Entry 4DR7 (X-ray diffraction, 3.75 A resolution); this record covers chains A and M of the 25 polymer chains in the assembly.

# Chain A
Molecule: 16S rRNA
Organism: Thermus thermophilus
Sequence (1522 nucleotides; each row starts with the number of its first residue; note: 42 numbers in that range are skipped by the numbering (no residue carries them; nothing is unmodelled there); a row labelled like 190A-190L holds insertion residues (190A, then the next letters in order); numbering starts at 0):
     0 UUUGUUGGAGAGUUUGAUCCUGGCUCAGGGUGAACGCUGGCGGCGUGCCU
    50 AAGACAUGCAAGUCGUGCGGG
    73 CCGCGGGGUUUU
    88 ACUCCG
    95 UGGUC
   101 AGCGGCGGACGGGUGAGUAACGCGUGGGU
  129A G
   130 ACCUACCCGGAAGAGGGGGACAACCCGGGGAAACUCGGGCUAAUCCCCCA
   180 UGUGGACCCGC
190A-190L CCCUUGGGGUGU
   191 GUCCAAAGGGCUUU
   216 GCCCGCUUCCGGAUGGGCCCGCGUCCCAUCAGCUAGUUGGUGGGGUAAUG
   266 GCCCACCAAGGCGACGACGGGUAGCCGGUCUGAGAGGAUGGCCGGCCACA
   316 GGGGCACUGAGACACGGGCCCCACUCCUACGGGAGGCAGCAGUUAGGAAU
   366 CUUCCGCAAUGGGCGCAAGCCUGACGGAGCGACGCCGCUUGGAGGAAGAA
   416 GCCCUUCGGGGUGUAAACUCCUGAA
   442 CCCGGGACGAAACCCCCGACGA
   474 GGGGACUGACGGUACCGGG
   494 GUAAUAGCGCCGGCCAACUCCGUGCCAGCAGCCGCGGUAAUACGGAGGGC
   544 GCGAGCGUUACCCGGAUUCACUGGGCGUAAAGGGCGUGUAGGCGGCCUGG
   594 GGCGUCCCAUGUGAAAGACCACGGCUCAACCGUGGGGGAGCGUGGGAUAC
   644 GCUCAGGCUAGACGGUGGGAGAGGGUGGUGGAAUUCCCGGAGUAGCGGUG
   694 AAAUGCGCAGAUACCGGGAGGAACGCCGAUGGCGAAGGCAGCCACCUGGU
   744 CCACCCGUGACGCUGAGGCGCGAAAGCGUGGGGAGCAAACCGGAUUAGAU
   794 ACCCGGGUAGUCCACGCCCUAAACGAUGCGCGCUAGGUCUCUGGGUCU
   848 CCUGGGGGCCGAAGCUAACGCGUUAAGCGCGCCGCCUGGGGAGUACGGCC
   898 GCAAGGCUGAAACUCAAAGGAAUUGACGGGGGCCCGCACAAGCGGUGGAG
   948 CAUGUGGUUUAAUUCGAAGXAACGCGAAGAACCUUACCAGGCCUUGACAU
   998 GCUAGG
 1003A G
  1004 AACCCGGGUGAAAGCCUGGGGUGCCCC
1030A-1030D GCGA
  1031 GGGGAGCCCUAGCACAGGUGCUGCAUGGCCGUCGUCAGCUCGUGCCGUGA
  1081 GGUGUUGGGUUAAGUCCCGCAACGAGCGCAACCCCCGCCGUUAGUUGCCA
  1131 GCGGUUCGGCCGGGCACUCUAACGGGACUGCCCGCGAAA
  1171 GCGGGAGGAAGGAGGGGACGACGUCUGGUCAGCAUGGCCCUUACGGCCUG
  1221 GGCGACACACGUGCUACAAUGCCCACUACAAAGCGAUGCCACCCGGCAAC
  1271 GGGGAGCUAAUCGCAAAAAGGUGGGCCCAGUUCGGAUUGGGGUCUGCAAC
  1321 CCGACCCCAUGAAGCCGGAAUCGCUAGUAAUCGCGGAUCAG
 1361A C
  1362 CAUGCCGCGGUGAAUACGUUCCCGGGCCUUGUACACACXGCCXGUXACGC
  1412 CAUGGGAGCGGGCUCUACCCGAAGUCGCCGGG
  1446 AGCCUACGGG
  1459 CAGGCGCCGAGGGUAGGGCCCGUGACUGGGGCGAAGUCGUAACAAGGUAG
  1509 CUGUACCGGAAGGUGCGGCUGGAUCCACUCCUUUCU
Unresolved in the structure: 0-4, 1541-1544
Modified / non-standard residues: PSU (pseudouridine-5'-monophosphate) at position 516, 7MG (7N-methyl-8-hydroguanosine-5'-monophosphate) at position 527, M2G (N2-dimethylguanosine-5'-monophosphate) at position 966, 5MC (5-methylcytidine-5'-monophosphate) at position 967, 2MG (2N-methylguanosine-5'-monophosphate) at position 1207, 5MC (5-methylcytidine-5'-monophosphate) at position 1400, 4OC (4n,o2'-methylcytidine-5'-monophosphate) at position 1402, 5MC (5-methylcytidine-5'-monophosphate) at position 1404, 5MC (5-methylcytidine-5'-monophosphate) at position 1407, UR3 (3-methyluridine-5'-monophoshate) at position 1498, MA6 (6N-dimethyladenosine-5'-monophoshate) at position 1518, MA6 (6N-dimethyladenosine-5'-monophoshate) at position 1519, PSU (pseudouridine-5'-monophosphate) at position 1540, PSU (pseudouridine-5'-monophosphate) at position 1541
Differences from the reference sequence: conflict C1534 (A2157 in M26923.1), A1535 (C2158 in M26923.1)
Metal / ion sites: Mg2+ site 1 near U5 (its only coordinating residue here); Mg2+ site 2: U12, G21; Mg2+ site 3 near G21 (its only coordinating residue here); Mg2+ site 4: C48, G115; Mg2+ site 5: A59, U387; Mg2+ site 6 near G61 (its only coordinating residue here); Mg2+ site 7 near U62 (its only coordinating residue here); Mg2+ site 8 near U65 (its only coordinating residue here); Mg2+ site 9: G107, G324, G326; Mg2+ site 10 near A109 (its only coordinating residue here); Mg2+ site 11 near G111 (its only coordinating residue here); Mg2+ site 12 near G113 (its only coordinating residue here); 102 more Mg2+ sites not listed
Ligand contacts: streptomycin (SRY): U12, U13, U14, C526, 7MG_527, C912, A913, A914, A915, C1490, G1491

# Chain M
Name: 30S ribosomal protein S13
Organism: Thermus thermophilus
UniProt: P80377 (RS13_THET8); numbering as in UniProt (aligned over 1-126)
Sequence (126 residues; numbered 1 to 126; the number before each row is that of its first residue):
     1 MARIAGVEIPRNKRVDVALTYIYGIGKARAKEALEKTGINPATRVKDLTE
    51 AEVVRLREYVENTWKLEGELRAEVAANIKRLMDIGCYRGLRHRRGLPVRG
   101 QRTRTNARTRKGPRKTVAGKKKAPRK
Unresolved in the structure: 1, 120-126
Metal / ion sites: Mg2+: Gln101 (shared with A1225(A) of chain A)

# How chain A and chain M interact
Contacting residue pairs (83; chain A residue first):
  G947(A) with Arg108(M), phosphate contact; Thr109(M), hydrogen bond to the phosphate
  C948(A) with Asn106(M), hydrogen bond to the phosphate; Ala107(M), phosphate contact; Arg108(M), hydrogen bond to the phosphate; Thr109(M), hydrogen bond to the phosphate
  A949(A) with Gln101(M), phosphate contact; Asn106(M), phosphate contact
  U950(A) with Arg102(M), salt bridge to the phosphate; Thr105(M), hydrogen bond to the base; Asn106(M), base contact
  G951(A) with Arg102(M), salt bridge to the phosphate; Thr105(M), base contact
  U952(A) with Arg104(M), hydrogen bond to the base; Thr105(M), base contact
  G953(A) with Arg104(M), salt bridge to the phosphate
  G954(A) with Arg104(M), hydrogen bond to the base
  A1225(A) with Arg102(M), phosphate contact; Thr103(M), hydrogen bond to the phosphate; Arg104(M), phosphate contact
  C1226(A) with Arg91(M), salt bridge to the phosphate; Leu96(M), phosphate contact; Thr103(M), hydrogen bond to the sugar; Arg104(M), base contact; Lys111(M), hydrogen bond to the sugar
  A1227(A) with Leu96(M), phosphate contact; Lys115(M), hydrogen bond to the sugar
  C1228(A) with Arg104(M), hydrogen bond to the base; Arg108(M), salt bridge to the phosphate; Lys111(M), salt bridge to the phosphate; Lys115(M), salt bridge to the phosphate; Thr116(M), hydrogen bond to the phosphate; Val117(M), hydrogen bond to the sugar
  A1229(A) with Arg104(M), hydrogen bond to the base; Thr105(M), base contact; Arg114(M), salt bridge to the phosphate; Thr116(M), hydrogen bond to the phosphate
  C1230(A) with Thr105(M), base contact
  G1295(A) with Arg14(M), hydrogen bond to the sugar
  C1296(A) with Arg14(M), sugar contact; Arg44(M), salt bridge to the phosphate
  C1297(A) with Arg44(M), salt bridge to the phosphate
  U1302(A) with Lys13(M), salt bridge to the phosphate; Arg14(M), base contact; Val17(M), base contact; Tyr21(M), hydrogen bond to the phosphate
  A1306(A) with Thr109(M), hydrogen bond to the sugar
  U1307(A) with Gln101(M), phosphate contact; Thr109(M), sugar contact; Arg110(M), phosphate contact
  U1308(A) with His92(M), hydrogen bond to the phosphate; Pro97(M), phosphate contact; Val98(M), hydrogen bond to the phosphate; Arg99(M), hydrogen bond to the base; Gln101(M), phosphate contact; Arg110(M), phosphate contact
  G1309(A) with Val74(M), sugar contact; Asn77(M), phosphate contact; Arg88(M), salt bridge to the phosphate; His92(M), salt bridge to the phosphate; Val98(M), phosphate contact; Arg99(M), salt bridge to the phosphate
  G1310(A) with Asn77(M), phosphate contact; Arg80(M), salt bridge to the phosphate; Arg88(M), salt bridge to the phosphate
  C1320(A) with Tyr87(M), sugar contact
  C1321(A) with Tyr87(M), sugar contact
  G1323(A) with Gly100(M), phosphate contact
  C1328(A) with Ala28(M), phosphate contact; Arg29(M), hydrogen bond to the sugar
  A1329(A) with Tyr23(M), phosphate contact; Gly24(M), sugar contact; Ile25(M), phosphate contact; Gly26(M), hydrogen bond to the phosphate; Lys27(M), phosphate contact; Ala28(M), hydrogen bond to the phosphate; Arg29(M), hydrogen bond to the phosphate
  U1330(A) with Thr20(M), phosphate contact; Ile22(M), phosphate contact; Tyr23(M), phosphate contact; Gly24(M), phosphate contact; Ile25(M), hydrogen bond to the phosphate; Gly26(M), phosphate contact
Also at the interface, not in a pair above, chain A (33 interface residues in all): G1224, U1301, C1322, G1331
Also at the interface, not in a pair above, chain M (44 interface residues in all): Leu70, Ile78, Leu81

# Summary
33 residues of chain A face 44 of chain M across their interface, with 27 hydrogen bonds and 16 salt bridges.
Among the polar pairs are U950(A)-Thr105(M), U952(A)-Arg104(M) and G954(A)-Arg104(M). Bound to chain A:
streptomycin. The Mg2+ site 2 is built by U12(A) and G21(A).
Here chain A is 16S rRNA and chain M is 30S ribosomal protein S13, both from Thermus thermophilus. Entry 4DR7
(Crystal structure of the Thermus thermophilus (HB8) 30S ribosomal subunit with codon, crystallographically
disordered near-cognate transfer ...) was determined by X-ray diffraction together with 4DR1, 4DR2, 4DR3,
4DR4, 4DR5 and 4DR6 from the same study.
